PDB entry 8KEC | electron microscopy, 3.90 A resolution | chains e and f of the 36 polymer chains in the assembly

[Chain e (and f)]
Name: short tail fiber
From: unclassified Caudoviricetes
Notes: chain f of this document is another copy of the same molecule, construct and numbering; everything in this record applies to it too
Sequence (462 residues; numbered 1 to 462; the number before each row is that of its first residue):
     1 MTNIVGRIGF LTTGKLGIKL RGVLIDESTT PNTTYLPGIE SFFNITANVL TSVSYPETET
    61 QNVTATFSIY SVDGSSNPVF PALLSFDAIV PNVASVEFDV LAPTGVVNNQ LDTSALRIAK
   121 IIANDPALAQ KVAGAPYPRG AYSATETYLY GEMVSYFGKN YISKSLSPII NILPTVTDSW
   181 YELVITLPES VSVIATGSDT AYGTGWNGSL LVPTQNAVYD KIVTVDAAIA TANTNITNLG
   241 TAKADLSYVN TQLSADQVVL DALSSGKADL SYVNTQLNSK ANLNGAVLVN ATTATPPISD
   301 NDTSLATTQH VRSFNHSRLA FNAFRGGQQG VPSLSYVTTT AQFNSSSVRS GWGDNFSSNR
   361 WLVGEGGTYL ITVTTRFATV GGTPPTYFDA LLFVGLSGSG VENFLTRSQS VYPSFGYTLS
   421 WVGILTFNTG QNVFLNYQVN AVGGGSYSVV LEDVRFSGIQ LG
Not modelled in the structure: 281-462 (chain f: 1, 281-462)

[Chain e / chain f interface]
Residue-residue contacts (129; chain e residue first):
  G6(e) - P31(f)
  R7(e) - P31(f)
  R7(e) - N32(f)
  R7(e) - T33(f)
  R7(e) - T34(f)  hydrogen bond (backbone-backbone)
  I8(e) - T34(f)
  I8(e) - L36(f)  hydrophobic
  G9(e) - T34(f)  hydrogen bond (backbone-backbone)
  G9(e) - Y35(f)
  G9(e) - L36(f)
  F10(e) - L20(f)  hydrophobic
  F10(e) - Y35(f)  hydrophobic
  F10(e) - L36(f)
  F10(e) - I39(f)
  F10(e) - S41(f)
  F10(e) - Y55(f)
  L84(e) - L36(f)  hydrophobic
  E97(e) - N32(f)
  D99(e) - I25(f)
  D99(e) - E27(f)
  D99(e) - N32(f)  hydrogen bond
  D99(e) - R117(f)  hydrogen bond (backbone-side chain)
  V100(e) - R117(f)
  V100(e) - I121(f)  hydrophobic
  A102(e) - R117(f)  hydrogen bond (backbone-side chain)
  P103(e) - R117(f)  hydrogen bond (backbone-side chain)
  T104(e) - S114(f)
  T104(e) - R117(f)
  T104(e) - I118(f)
  G105(e) - S114(f)
  V106(e) - I118(f)  hydrophobic
  I118(e) - A115(f)
  I118(e) - I118(f)  hydrophobic
  I118(e) - A119(f)  hydrophobic
  I121(e) - A115(f)
  I121(e) - L116(f)
  I121(e) - A119(f)  hydrophobic
  L128(e) - A123(f)  hydrophobic
  K131(e) - A123(f)
  K131(e) - N124(f)
  V132(e) - A129(f)
  V132(e) - V132(f)  hydrophobic
  V132(e) - A133(f)
  A133(e) - A133(f)
  G134(e) - A133(f)  hydrogen bond (backbone-backbone)
  G134(e) - G134(f)
  G134(e) - P136(f)
  Y137(e) - A133(f)
  Y150(e) - Q130(f)
  Y150(e) - Y137(f)
  Y150(e) - P138(f)
  K164(e) - P138(f)
  K164(e) - R139(f)  hydrogen bond (side chain-backbone)
  L166(e) - Q130(f)
  Y181(e) - P138(f)  hydrophobic
  Y181(e) - G140(f)
  Y181(e) - M153(f)
  Y181(e) - V154(f)  hydrogen bond (side chain-backbone)
  Y181(e) - S155(f)  hydrogen bond (side chain-backbone)
  Y181(e) - N160(f)  hydrogen bond
  L183(e) - N160(f)
  V184(e) - S155(f)
  V184(e) - G158(f)
  V184(e) - K159(f)
  V184(e) - N160(f)  hydrogen bond (backbone-side chain)
  I185(e) - G158(f)
  T186(e) - G158(f)
  T186(e) - K159(f)
  T186(e) - I185(f)
  Y202(e) - Q215(f)  hydrogen bond
  W206(e) - Q215(f)  hydrogen bond (side chain-backbone)
  W206(e) - V218(f)  hydrophobic
  W206(e) - Y219(f)
  N207(e) - Q215(f)
  N207(e) - N216(f)
  N207(e) - Y219(f)
  N207(e) - D220(f)
  G208(e) - Q215(f)  hydrogen bond (backbone-side chain)
  G208(e) - N216(f)  hydrogen bond (backbone-side chain)
  S209(e) - D199(f)  hydrogen bond
  S209(e) - T214(f)
  S209(e) - Q215(f)
  S209(e) - N216(f)
  L210(e) - Q215(f)
  L211(e) - Q215(f)  hydrogen bond (backbone-side chain)
  V212(e) - T196(f)
  V212(e) - G197(f)
  V212(e) - V212(f)  hydrophobic
  V212(e) - P213(f)
  T214(e) - P213(f)
  T214(e) - Q215(f)
  I222(e) - I222(f)  hydrophobic
  D226(e) - I222(f)
  D226(e) - D226(f)
  I229(e) - I229(f)  hydrophobic
  A230(e) - I229(f)  hydrophobic
  N233(e) - I229(f)
  N233(e) - N233(f)
  N233(e) - I236(f)
  I236(e) - I236(f)  hydrophobic
  T237(e) - I236(f)
  K243(e) - G240(f)
  K243(e) - A244(f)  hydrogen bond (side chain-backbone)
  K243(e) - D245(f)
  K243(e) - L246(f)
  A244(e) - A244(f)  hydrophobic
  A244(e) - D245(f)
  A244(e) - L246(f)
  Y248(e) - N250(f)  hydrogen bond
  Q252(e) - L253(f)
  D256(e) - Q257(f)
  V259(e) - L260(f)  hydrophobic
  L263(e) - L263(f)  hydrophobic
  L263(e) - S264(f)
  G266(e) - D269(f)
  G266(e) - L270(f)  hydrogen bond (backbone-backbone)
  K267(e) - L263(f)
  K267(e) - S264(f)  hydrogen bond (side chain-backbone)
  K267(e) - K267(f)  hydrogen bond (side chain-backbone)
  K267(e) - A268(f)
  K267(e) - D269(f)  salt bridge
  K267(e) - L270(f)
  A268(e) - A268(f)  hydrogen bond (backbone-backbone)
  A268(e) - L270(f)  hydrophobic
  A268(e) - V273(f)  hydrophobic
  Y272(e) - L270(f)  hydrophobic
  Y272(e) - V273(f)  hydrophobic
  Y272(e) - N274(f)  hydrogen bond
  Q276(e) - L277(f)
Interface residues without a listed pair, chain e (74 interface residues in all): I69, L83, F98, I122, A135, I162, S163, L187, A195, A242, V249, L260, S265, V273, L277, K280
Interface residues without a listed pair, chain f (82 interface residues in all): T29, P56, L111, E182, L183, A195, V225, V249, D256, S265, K280

[In short]
The interface between chain e and chain f involves 74 residues on one side and 82 on the other; the contacts
include 25 hydrogen bonds and 1 salt bridge. Polar contacts include K267(e)-D269(f), D99(e)-N32(f) and
D99(e)-R117(f).
Both chains are short tail fiber (unclassified Caudoviricetes). Entry 8KEC (Cyanophage A-1(L) tail fiber) was
determined by electron microscopy, deposited together with 8KEA, 8KEE, 8KEF and 8KEG.
